4J7C - chains A and H of the 10 polymer chains in the assembly; structure by X-ray diffraction, 3.50 A resolution.

# Chain A (and H)
Protein: Ktr system potassium uptake protein A
Source organism: Bacillus subtilis
Notes: chain H of this document is another copy of the same molecule, construct and numbering; everything in this record applies to it too
UniProt: O32080 (KTRA_BACSU); residues 1-222 here = UniProt positions 1-222
Amino-acid sequence (222 residues; numbered 1 to 222; the number before each row is that of its first residue):
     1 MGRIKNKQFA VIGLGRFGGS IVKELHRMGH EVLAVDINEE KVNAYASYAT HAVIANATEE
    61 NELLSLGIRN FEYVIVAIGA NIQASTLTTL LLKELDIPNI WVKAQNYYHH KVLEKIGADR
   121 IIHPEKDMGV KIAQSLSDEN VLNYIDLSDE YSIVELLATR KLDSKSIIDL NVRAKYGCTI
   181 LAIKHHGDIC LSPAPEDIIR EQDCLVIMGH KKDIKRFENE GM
Unresolved in the structure: 1-6 (chain H: 1-5)
Construct notes: engineered mutation Val22 (Cys in O32080)
Curated features (UniProtKB/Swiss-Prot):
  - binding site (NAD(+)): Arg16, Asp36 to Asn38, Asn56, Ala57, Ile78 to Ala80, Lys103 to Gln105, His109, Glu125
Small-molecule neighbours: ATP (adenosine-5'-triphosphate): Ile12, Gly13, Leu14, Gly15, Arg16, Phe17, Gly18, Asp36, Ile37, Asn38, Lys41, Ala55, Asn56, Ala57, Thr58, Ala77, Ile78, Gly79, Ala80, Asn81, Ala84, Lys103, Glu125
From the paper describing this entry:
  - binding site for ATP: Arg16

# Interface between chain A and chain H
Pairs across the interface (22):
  Glu60(A) with Tyr108(H), hydrogen bond
  Asn81(A) with Gln83(H)
  Ile82(A) with Gln83(H); Leu87(H), hydrophobic
  Gln83(A) with Asn81(H); Ile82(H); Gln83(H), hydrogen bond (side chain-backbone)
  Leu87(A) with Ile82(H), hydrophobic
  Leu90(A) with Tyr108(H); Lys111(H); Val112(H), hydrophobic
  Leu91(A) with Tyr108(H), hydrophobic
  Glu94(A) with Tyr107(H), hydrogen bond
  Tyr107(A) with Glu94(H), hydrogen bond
  Tyr108(A) with Glu60(H), hydrogen bond; Leu90(H); Leu91(H), hydrophobic; Glu94(H)
  Lys111(A) with Leu90(H)
  Val112(A) with Leu90(H), hydrophobic
  Lys115(A) with Lys115(H)
  Ile116(A) with Lys115(H)
Also at the interface, not in a pair above, chain H (14 interface residues in all): Ile116

# In short
Chain A and chain H each contribute 14 residues to their interface, with 5 hydrogen bonds. Polar pairs include
Glu60(A)-Tyr108(H), Gln83(A)-Gln83(H) and Glu94(A)-Tyr107(H). Bound to chain A: ATP. From UniProt: 14
NAD+-binding residues on chain A. From the paper: a binding site for ATP at Arg16(A).
Both chains are Ktr system potassium uptake protein A (Bacillus subtilis). Entry 4J7C (KtrAB potassium
transporter from Bacillus subtilis) was determined by X-ray diffraction together with 4J90 and 4J91 from the
same study.
